Entry 2O5I (X-ray diffraction, 2.50 A resolution); this record covers chains A and B of the 8 polymer chains in the assembly.

== Chain A (and B) ==
Name: DNA-directed RNA polymerase alpha chain
Source organism: Thermus thermophilus
Notes: EC 2.7.7.6; chain B of this document is another copy of the same molecule, construct and numbering; everything in this record applies to it too
Reference sequence: Q5SHR6 (RPOA_THET8); residue numbers follow UniProt; this construct covers 1-315
Sequence (315 residues; each row starts with the number of its first residue):
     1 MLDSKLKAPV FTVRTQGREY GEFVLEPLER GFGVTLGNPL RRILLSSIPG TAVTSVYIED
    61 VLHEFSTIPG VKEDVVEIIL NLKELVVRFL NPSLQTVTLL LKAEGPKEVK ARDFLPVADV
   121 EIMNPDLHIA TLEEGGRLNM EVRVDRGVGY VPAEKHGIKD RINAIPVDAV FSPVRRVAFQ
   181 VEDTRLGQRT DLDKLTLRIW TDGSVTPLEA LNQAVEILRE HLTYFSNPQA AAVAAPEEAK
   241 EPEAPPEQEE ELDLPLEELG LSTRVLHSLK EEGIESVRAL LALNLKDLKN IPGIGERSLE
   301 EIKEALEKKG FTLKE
Unresolved in the structure: 230-315

== Interface between chain A and chain B ==
Residue-residue contacts (58; chain A residue first):
  Lys-5(A) / Glu-220(B)
  Ala-8(A) / Tyr-224(B)  hydrophobic
  Pro-9(A) / Tyr-224(B)
  Val-10(A) / Gln-229(B)
  Phe-11(A) / Tyr-224(B)
  Phe-11(A) / Phe-225(B)
  Phe-11(A) / Asn-227(B)
  Phe-11(A) / Pro-228(B)
  Phe-11(A) / Gln-229(B)
  Val-13(A) / Gln-229(B)
  Leu-25(A) / Tyr-224(B)
  Leu-25(A) / Phe-225(B)  hydrophobic
  Leu-28(A) / His-221(B)
  Arg-30(A) / Ser-46(B)
  Gly-31(A) / Arg-42(B)  hydrogen bond (backbone-side chain)
  Phe-32(A) / His-221(B)
  Val-34(A) / Arg-42(B)
  Thr-35(A) / Pro-39(B)
  Thr-35(A) / Arg-42(B)  hydrogen bond
  Thr-35(A) / Ile-43(B)
  Leu-36(A) / Leu-222(B)  hydrophobic
  Leu-36(A) / Phe-225(B)  hydrophobic
  Pro-39(A) / Thr-35(B)
  Pro-39(A) / Pro-39(B)  hydrophobic
  Leu-40(A) / Phe-225(B)  hydrophobic
  Arg-42(A) / Gly-31(B)  hydrogen bond (side chain-backbone)
  Arg-42(A) / Val-34(B)
  Arg-42(A) / Thr-35(B)  hydrogen bond
  Ile-43(A) / Phe-32(B)  hydrophobic
  Ile-43(A) / Thr-35(B)
  Ser-47(A) / Phe-32(B)
  Arg-189(A) / Lys-155(B)
  Val-215(A) / Leu-222(B)  hydrophobic
  Val-215(A) / Phe-225(B)  hydrophobic
  Leu-218(A) / Thr-35(B)
  Leu-218(A) / Leu-222(B)  hydrophobic
  Arg-219(A) / Arg-219(B)
  Arg-219(A) / Leu-222(B)
  Glu-220(A) / Lys-5(B)  salt bridge
  His-221(A) / Phe-32(B)
  His-221(A) / Leu-36(B)
  Leu-222(A) / Val-215(B)
  Leu-222(A) / Leu-218(B)  hydrophobic
  Tyr-224(A) / Lys-5(B)
  Tyr-224(A) / Ala-8(B)  hydrophobic
  Tyr-224(A) / Pro-9(B)  hydrophobic
  Tyr-224(A) / Phe-11(B)
  Tyr-224(A) / Leu-25(B)
  Phe-225(A) / Phe-11(B)
  Phe-225(A) / Leu-25(B)  hydrophobic
  Phe-225(A) / Leu-40(B)  hydrophobic
  Phe-225(A) / Val-215(B)  hydrophobic
  Asn-227(A) / Phe-11(B)
  Pro-228(A) / Phe-11(B)
  Pro-228(A) / Val-13(B)  hydrophobic
  Gln-229(A) / Phe-11(B)  hydrogen bond (backbone-backbone)
  Gln-229(A) / Thr-12(B)
  Gln-229(A) / Val-13(B)
Interface residues without a listed pair, chain A (35 interface residues in all): Thr-12, Ser-46, Ile-217, Ser-226
Interface residues without a listed pair, chain B (32 interface residues in all): Ser-47, Val-151, Ser-226

== In short ==
35 residues of chain A face 32 of chain B across their interface; the contacts include 5 hydrogen bonds and 1
salt bridge. Polar contacts include Glu-220(A)/Lys-5(B), Gly-31(A)/Arg-42(B) and Thr-35(A)/Arg-42(B).
Both chains are DNA-directed RNA polymerase alpha chain (Thermus thermophilus). Entry 2O5I (Crystal structure
of the T. thermophilus RNA polymerase elongation complex) was determined by X-ray diffraction.
